PDB entry 9J4U | X-ray diffraction, 2.17 A resolution | chains A and C of the 5 polymer chains in the assembly

# Chain A
Name: MHC class I antigen
Organism: Homo sapiens
UniProt: Q8WLS4 (Q8WLS4_HUMAN); residues 1-275 here correspond to UniProt positions 25-299 (UniProt number = residue number + 24)
Sequence (276 residues; each row starts with the number of its first residue; numbering starts at 0):
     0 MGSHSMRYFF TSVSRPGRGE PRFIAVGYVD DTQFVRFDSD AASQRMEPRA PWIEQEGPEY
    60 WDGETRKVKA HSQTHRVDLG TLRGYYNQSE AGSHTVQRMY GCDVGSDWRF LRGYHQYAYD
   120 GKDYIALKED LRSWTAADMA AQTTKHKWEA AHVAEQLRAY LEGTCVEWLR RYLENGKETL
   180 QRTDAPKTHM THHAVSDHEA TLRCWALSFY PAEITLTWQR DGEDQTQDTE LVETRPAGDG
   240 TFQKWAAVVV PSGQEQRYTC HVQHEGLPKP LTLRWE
Disordered / not traced: 0, 275
Sequence notes: initiating methionine (0)
Disulfides: Cys101-Cys164, Cys203-Cys259

# Chain C
Name: Nucleoprotein
UniProt: P0DTC9 (NCAP_SARS2); residues 1-9 here correspond to UniProt positions 222-230 (UniProt number = residue number + 221)
Sequence (9 residues; row label = number of the first residue in the row):
     1 LLLDRLNQL

# Chain A / chain C interface
Contacting residue pairs - 45 pairs, chain A then chain C:
  Met5(A) - Leu1(C)
  Tyr7(A) - Leu1(C)  hydrogen bond (side chain-backbone)
  Tyr7(A) - Leu2(C)  hydrophobic
  Phe9(A) - Leu2(C)  hydrophobic
  Met45(A) - Leu2(C)  hydrophobic
  Tyr59(A) - Leu1(C)  hydrophobic
  Glu63(A) - Leu1(C)
  Glu63(A) - Leu2(C)  hydrogen bond (side chain-backbone)
  Lys66(A) - Leu1(C)
  Lys66(A) - Leu2(C)  hydrogen bond (side chain-backbone)
  Val67(A) - Leu2(C)
  Ala69(A) - Leu6(C)
  His70(A) - Leu3(C)  hydrogen bond (side chain-backbone)
  His70(A) - Leu6(C)
  Thr73(A) - Leu6(C)
  Val76(A) - Gln8(C)
  Asp77(A) - Gln8(C)
  Asp77(A) - Leu9(C)  hydrogen bond (side chain-backbone)
  Thr80(A) - Leu9(C)
  Leu81(A) - Leu9(C)  hydrophobic
  Tyr84(A) - Leu9(C)  hydrogen bond (side chain-backbone)
  Arg97(A) - Leu6(C)
  Tyr99(A) - Leu2(C)
  Tyr99(A) - Leu3(C)  hydrogen bond (side chain-backbone)
  Tyr116(A) - Asn7(C)
  Tyr116(A) - Leu9(C)  hydrophobic
  Tyr123(A) - Leu9(C)  hydrophobic
  Thr143(A) - Leu9(C)  hydrogen bond (side chain-backbone)
  Lys146(A) - Gln8(C)  hydrogen bond (side chain-backbone)
  Lys146(A) - Leu9(C)  hydrogen bond (side chain-backbone)
  Trp147(A) - Asn7(C)
  Trp147(A) - Gln8(C)  hydrogen bond (side chain-backbone)
  Trp147(A) - Leu9(C)  hydrophobic
  Val152(A) - Asn7(C)
  Gln155(A) - Arg5(C)  hydrogen bond
  Gln155(A) - Asn7(C)  hydrogen bond
  Leu156(A) - Leu3(C)  hydrophobic
  Ala158(A) - Arg5(C)
  Tyr159(A) - Leu1(C)  hydrogen bond (side chain-backbone)
  Tyr159(A) - Leu2(C)
  Tyr159(A) - Leu3(C)  hydrophobic
  Tyr159(A) - Arg5(C)
  Thr163(A) - Leu1(C)
  Trp167(A) - Leu1(C)  hydrophobic
  Tyr171(A) - Leu1(C)  hydrogen bond (side chain-backbone)
Other interface residues (no listed pair), chain A (32 interface residues in all): Ile124
Other interface residues (no listed pair), chain C (9 interface residues in all): Asp4

# Overview
32 residues of chain A face 9 of chain C across their interface; the contacts include 15 hydrogen bonds. Among
the polar pairs are Tyr7(A)-Leu1(C), Glu63(A)-Leu2(C) and Lys66(A)-Leu2(C).
Chain A is MHC class I antigen (Homo sapiens) and chain C is Nucleoprotein; the structure, Structural basis
for recognition of SARS-CoV-2 conserved nucleocapside epitopes by dominant T cell receptors, was determined by
X-ray diffraction, deposited together with 9WBD, 9J4T and 9J4V.
